PDB entry 6ZT5 | X-ray diffraction, 2.20 A resolution | chains A and B of the 3 polymer chains in the assembly

== Chain A (and B) ==
Name: Pentapeptide repeat protein MfpA
Source organism: Mycolicibacterium smegmatis (strain ATCC 700084 / mc(2)155)
Notes: chain B of this document is another copy of the same molecule, construct and numbering; everything in this record applies to it too
UniProt: A0QSY0 (MFPA_MYCS2); residue numbers follow UniProt; this construct covers 1-191
Chain sequence (192 residues; row label = number of the first residue in the row; numbering starts at 0):
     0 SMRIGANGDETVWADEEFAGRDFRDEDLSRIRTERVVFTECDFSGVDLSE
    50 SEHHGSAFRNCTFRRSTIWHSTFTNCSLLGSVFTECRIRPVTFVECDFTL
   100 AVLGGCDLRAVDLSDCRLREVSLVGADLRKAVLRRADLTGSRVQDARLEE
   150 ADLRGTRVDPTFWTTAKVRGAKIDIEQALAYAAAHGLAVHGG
Unresolved in the structure: 0-8 (chain B: 0-8, 190-191)
Sequence notes: expression tag (0)
Reported in the primary citation:
  - mutagenesis - E119A: decreased stability
  - mutagenesis - D46N, R64A: increased catalytic activity on MsB-A
  - mutagenesis - D46A: decreased expression

== Interface between chain A and chain B ==
Residue-residue contacts (34; chain A residue first):
  Val167(A) - Leu186(B)
  Arg168(A) - His184(B)
  Arg168(A) - Gly185(B)
  Gly169(A) - Gly185(B)  hydrogen bond (backbone-backbone)
  Ala170(A) - Leu186(B)
  Ala170(A) - Ala187(B)  hydrogen bond (backbone-backbone)
  Lys171(A) - Ala187(B)
  Ile172(A) - Leu186(B)  hydrophobic
  Ile172(A) - Ala187(B)  hydrogen bond (backbone-backbone)
  Ile172(A) - Val188(B)
  Ile172(A) - His189(B)  hydrogen bond (backbone-backbone)
  Ala177(A) - Leu178(B)  hydrophobic
  Leu178(A) - Ala177(B)  hydrophobic
  Tyr180(A) - Tyr180(B)  hydrophobic
  Tyr180(A) - His184(B)
  Tyr180(A) - Leu186(B)  hydrophobic
  His184(A) - Arg168(B)  hydrogen bond (backbone-side chain)
  His184(A) - Tyr180(B)
  Gly185(A) - Arg168(B)
  Gly185(A) - Gly169(B)  hydrogen bond (backbone-backbone)
  Leu186(A) - Val167(B)
  Leu186(A) - Ala170(B)
  Leu186(A) - Ile172(B)  hydrophobic
  Leu186(A) - Tyr180(B)  hydrophobic
  Ala187(A) - Ala170(B)  hydrogen bond (backbone-backbone)
  Ala187(A) - Lys171(B)
  Ala187(A) - Ile172(B)  hydrogen bond (backbone-backbone)
  Val188(A) - Ile172(B)
  Val188(A) - Ala177(B)  hydrophobic
  His189(A) - Arg153(B)
  His189(A) - Lys171(B)
  His189(A) - Ile172(B)  hydrogen bond (backbone-backbone)
  His189(A) - Asp173(B)
  Gly191(A) - Arg153(B)
Other interface residues (no listed pair), chain A (22 interface residues in all): Arg153, Asp173, Ile174, Ala181, Ala183, Gly190
Other interface residues (no listed pair), chain B (19 interface residues in all): Ile174, Ala181

== Summary ==
Chain A and chain B form an interface of 22 and 19 residues respectively; the contacts include 9 hydrogen
bonds. Polar contacts include His184(A)-Arg168(B), Gly169(A)-Gly185(B) and Ala170(A)-Ala187(B). From the
paper: D46N and R64A of chain A increase catalytic activity on MsB-A; E119A of chain A reduces stability.
Both chains are Pentapeptide repeat protein MfpA (Mycolicibacterium smegmatis (strain ATCC 700084 /
mc(2)155)). Entry 6ZT5 (Complex between a homodimer of Mycobacterium smegmatis MfpA and a single copy of the
N-terminal 47 ...) was determined by X-ray diffraction together with 6ZT3 from the same study.
